Entry 4R2W (X-ray diffraction, 1.60 A resolution); this record covers chains C and F of the 6 polymer chains in the assembly.

[Chain C (and F)]
Name: Uridine phosphorylase
Source organism: Shewanella oneidensis MR-1
Notes: EC 2.4.2.3; chain F of this document is another copy of the same molecule, construct and numbering; everything in this record applies to it too
Reference sequence: Q8E9X9 (Q8E9X9_SHEON); residues 0-251 here correspond to UniProt positions 1-252 (UniProt number = residue number + 1)
Chain sequence (252 residues; each row starts with the number of its first residue; numbering starts at 0):
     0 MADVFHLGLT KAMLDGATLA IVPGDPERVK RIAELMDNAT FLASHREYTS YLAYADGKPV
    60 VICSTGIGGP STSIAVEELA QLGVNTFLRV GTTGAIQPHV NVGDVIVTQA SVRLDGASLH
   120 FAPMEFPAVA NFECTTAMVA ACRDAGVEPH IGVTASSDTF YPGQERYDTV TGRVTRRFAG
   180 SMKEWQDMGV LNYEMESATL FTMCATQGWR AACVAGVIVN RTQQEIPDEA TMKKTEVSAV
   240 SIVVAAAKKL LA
Unresolved in the structure: 0, 233-235 (chain F: 0, 227-235)

[Interface between chain C and chain F]
Pairs across the interface (55):
  Gln108(C) - Val128(F)
  Gln108(C) - Ala129(F)  hydrogen bond (side chain-backbone)
  Gln108(C) - Asn130(F)
  Gln108(C) - Phe131(F)
  Ala109(C) - Pro126(F)  hydrophobic
  Ala109(C) - Val128(F)  hydrophobic
  Ser110(C) - Glu124(F)
  Ser110(C) - Pro126(F)
  Val111(C) - Glu124(F)
  Val111(C) - Phe125(F)  hydrophobic
  Val111(C) - Pro126(F)
  Arg112(C) - Glu124(F)  hydrogen bond (backbone-backbone)
  Phe120(C) - Met187(F)
  Ala121(C) - Met187(F)  hydrophobic
  Pro122(C) - Trp184(F)  hydrophobic
  Pro122(C) - Met187(F)
  Met123(C) - Met123(F)
  Met123(C) - Glu124(F)
  Glu124(C) - Ser110(F)
  Glu124(C) - Val111(F)
  Glu124(C) - Arg112(F)  hydrogen bond (backbone-backbone)
  Glu124(C) - Leu113(F)
  Glu124(C) - Met123(F)
  Phe125(C) - Val111(F)  hydrophobic
  Phe125(C) - Met187(F)  hydrophobic
  Phe125(C) - Val189(F)  hydrophobic
  Pro126(C) - Ala109(F)  hydrophobic
  Pro126(C) - Ser110(F)
  Pro126(C) - Val111(F)
  Pro126(C) - Val152(F)  hydrophobic
  Val128(C) - Gln108(F)
  Val128(C) - Ala109(F)  hydrophobic
  Val128(C) - Val152(F)  hydrophobic
  Ala129(C) - Gln108(F)
  Phe131(C) - Gln108(F)
  Phe131(C) - Thr134(F)
  Phe131(C) - Thr135(F)
  Phe131(C) - Ile150(F)  hydrophobic
  Thr134(C) - Phe131(F)
  Thr135(C) - Phe131(F)
  Val138(C) - Phe131(F)  hydrophobic
  Ile150(C) - Phe131(F)  hydrophobic
  Val152(C) - Phe125(F)  hydrophobic
  Val152(C) - Pro126(F)  hydrophobic
  Val152(C) - Val128(F)  hydrophobic
  Asp186(C) - Thr205(F)
  Met187(C) - Ala121(F)  hydrophobic
  Met187(C) - Pro122(F)
  Met187(C) - Phe125(F)  hydrophobic
  Met187(C) - Ala204(F)
  Met187(C) - Thr205(F)
  Val189(C) - Phe125(F)  hydrophobic
  Ala204(C) - Met187(F)
  Thr205(C) - Asp186(F)
  Thr205(C) - Met187(F)
Interface residues without a listed pair, chain C (30 interface residues in all): Leu113, Ala127, Asn130, Arg176, Trp184
Interface residues without a listed pair, chain F (29 interface residues in all): Phe120, Ala127, Val138

[Summary]
30 residues of chain C and 29 residues of chain F are in contact; the contacts include 3 hydrogen bonds. Polar
pairs include Gln108(C)-Ala129(F) and Arg112(C)-Glu124(F).
Chain C and chain F are both Uridine phosphorylase (Shewanella oneidensis MR-1); the structure, X-ray
structure of uridine phosphorylase from Shewanella oneidensis MR-1 in complex with uridine at 1.6 A ..., was
determined by X-ray diffraction, deposited together with 4R2X.
